8FW5 - chains B and C of the 9 polymer chains in the assembly; structure by electron microscopy, 3.08 A resolution.

== Chain B ==
Protein: GATOR complex protein NPRL2
Organism: Homo sapiens
UniProt: Q8WTW4 (NPRL2_HUMAN); residues 1-380 here = UniProt positions 1-380
Sequence (401 residues; numbered -20 to 380; the number before each row is that of its first residue; numbers below 1 keep their minus sign (Met-20 is residue -20)):
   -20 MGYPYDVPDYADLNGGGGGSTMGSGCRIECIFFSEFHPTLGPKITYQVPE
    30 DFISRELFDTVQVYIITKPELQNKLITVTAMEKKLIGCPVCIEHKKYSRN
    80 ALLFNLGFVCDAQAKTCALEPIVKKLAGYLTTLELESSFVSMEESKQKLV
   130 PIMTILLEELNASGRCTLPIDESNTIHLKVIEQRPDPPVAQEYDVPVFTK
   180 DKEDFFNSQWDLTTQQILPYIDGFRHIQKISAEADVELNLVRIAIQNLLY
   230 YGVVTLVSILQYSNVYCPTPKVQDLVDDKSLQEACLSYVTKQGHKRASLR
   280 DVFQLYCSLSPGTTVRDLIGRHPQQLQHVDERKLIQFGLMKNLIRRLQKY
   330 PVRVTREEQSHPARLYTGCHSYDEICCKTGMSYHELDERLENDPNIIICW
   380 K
Not modelled in the structure: -20 to 5, 331-343
Differences from the reference sequence: expression tag (-20 to 0)
Swiss-Prot annotation at these positions:
  - binding site (GDP): Arg78
  - site: Ser124 (Arginine finger)
  - modified residue: Arg78 (Asymmetric dimethylarginine)
  - cross-link (Glycyl lysine isopeptide (Lys-Gly)): Lys158 (interchain with G-Cter in ubiquitin), Lys357 (interchain with G-Cter in ubiquitin)
  - natural variant: Leu105 (L105P: In FFEVF2), Thr110 (T110S: In FFEVF2; uncertain significance), Pro198 (P198H: In FFEVF2; uncertain significance), Asp214 (D214H: In FFEVF2; uncertain significance)
  - mutagenesis: Pro17 to Pro21 (In RL1 mutant; abolished ability of the GATOR1 complex to inhibit mTORC1 signaling), Gly20 (G20S: Abolished GTPase activating protein activity toward RagA/RRAGA), Arg78 (R78A: Abolished GTPase activating protein activity toward RagA/RRAGA), Ser117 to Met121 (In RL2 mutant; does not affect ability of the GATOR1 complex to inhibit mTORC1 signaling), Lys158 (K158R: Decreased ubiquitination by the GATOR2 complex), Arg279 (R279A: Does not affect the GTPase activating protein activity of the GATOR1 complex), Arg295 (R295A: Does not affect the GTPase activating protein activity of the GATOR1 complex), Arg300 (R300A: Does not affect the GTPase activating protein activity of the GATOR1 complex), Arg311 (R311A: Does not affect the GTPase activating protein activity of the GATOR1 complex), Arg324 (R324A: Does not affect the GTPase activating protein activity of the GATOR1 complex), Lys328 (K328R: Does not affect ubiquitination by the GATOR2 complex), Arg343 (R343A: Does not affect the GTPase activating protein activity of the GATOR1 complex), 2 further mutagenesis entries in UniProt

== Chain C ==
Protein: GATOR complex protein NPRL3
Organism: Homo sapiens
UniProt: Q12980 (NPRL3_HUMAN); residues 1-569 here = UniProt positions 1-569
Sequence (590 residues; row label = number of the first residue in the row; numbers below 1 keep their minus sign (Met-20 is residue -20)):
   -20 MGYPYDVPDYADLNGGGGGSTMRDNTSPISVILVSSGSRGNKLLFRYPFQ
    30 RSQEHPASQTSKPRSRYAASNTGDHADEQDGDSRFSDVILATILATKSEM
    80 CGQKFELKIDNVRFVGHPTLLQHALGQISKTDPSPKREAPTMILFNVVFA
   130 LRANADPSVINCLHNLSRRIATVLQHEERRCQYLTREAKLILALQDEVSA
   180 MADGNEGPQSPFHHILPKCKLARDLKEAYDSLCTSGVVRLHINSWLEVSF
   230 CLPHKIHYAASSLIPPEAIERSLKAIRPYHALLLLSDEKSLLGELPIDCS
   280 PALVRVIKTTSAVKNLQQLAQDADLALLQVFQLAAHLVYWGKAIIIYPLC
   330 ENNVYMLSPNASVCLYSPLAEQFSHQFPSHDLPSVLAKFSLPVSLSEFRN
   380 PLAPAVQETQLIQMVVWMLQRRLLIQLHTYVCLMASPSEEEPRPREDDVP
   430 FTARVGGRSLSTPNALSFGSPTSSDDMTLTSPSMDNSSAELLPSGDSPLN
   480 QRMTENLLASLSEHERAAILSVPAAQNPEDLRMFARLLHYFRGRHHLEEI
   530 MYNENTRRSQLLMLFDKFRSVLVVTTHEDPVIAVFQALLP
Not modelled in the structure: -20 to 5, 29-63, 102-118, 174-191, 226-252, 415-479, 568-569
Differences from the reference sequence: expression tag (-20 to 0)
Swiss-Prot annotation at these positions:
  - modified residue: Ser476 (Phosphoserine)
  - natural variant: Arg92 (R92Q: In FFEVF3; uncertain significance), Glu249 (E249K: In FFEVF3; uncertain significance)

== Interface between chain B and chain C ==
Contacting residue pairs (71):
  Asp38(B) - Lys76(C)  hydrogen bond (backbone-side chain)
  Thr39(B) - Lys76(C)
  Tyr43(B) - Ile72(C)  hydrogen bond (side chain-backbone)
  Tyr43(B) - Ala74(C)
  Tyr43(B) - Phe84(C)
  Tyr43(B) - Leu86(C)  hydrophobic
  Lys47(B) - Thr71(C)
  Glu49(B) - Ile68(C)
  Leu50(B) - Ile72(C)  hydrophobic
  Leu50(B) - Ile88(C)  hydrophobic
  Lys53(B) - Phe64(C)
  Lys53(B) - Ile88(C)
  Lys53(B) - Asp89(C)
  Leu54(B) - Lys87(C)
  Leu54(B) - Ile88(C)  hydrogen bond (backbone-backbone)
  Leu54(B) - Asp89(C)  hydrogen bond (backbone-side chain)
  Ile55(B) - Leu86(C)  hydrophobic
  Ile55(B) - Lys87(C)
  Ile55(B) - Ile88(C)
  Thr56(B) - Leu86(C)
  Thr56(B) - Lys87(C)  hydrogen bond (backbone-backbone)
  Val57(B) - Glu85(C)
  Val57(B) - Leu86(C)  hydrophobic
  Thr58(B) - Glu85(C)  hydrogen bond (backbone-backbone)
  Met60(B) - Gln82(C)
  Glu99(B) - Lys87(C)  salt bridge
  Asp165(B) - Asn133(C)  hydrogen bond
  Pro247(B) - Thr554(C)
  Pro247(B) - Thr555(C)
  Pro247(B) - His556(C)
  Pro249(B) - Arg523(C)
  Pro249(B) - His556(C)
  Pro249(B) - Glu557(C)
  Pro249(B) - Pro559(C)
  Gln252(B) - Cys411(C)  hydrogen bond
  Gln252(B) - Arg521(C)  hydrogen bond (side chain-backbone)
  Gln252(B) - Gly522(C)
  Gln252(B) - Arg523(C)
  Asp253(B) - Arg523(C)  salt bridge
  Val255(B) - Met413(C)  hydrophobic
  Asp256(B) - Arg523(C)  salt bridge
  Arg279(B) - Met413(C)
  Arg279(B) - Ala414(C)
  Arg279(B) - Ser549(C)  hydrogen bond (side chain-backbone)
  Arg279(B) - Val550(C)
  Arg279(B) - Val552(C)
  Phe282(B) - Cys411(C)  hydrophobic
  Phe282(B) - Met413(C)  hydrophobic
  Phe282(B) - Val552(C)  hydrophobic
  Cys286(B) - Val552(C)  hydrophobic
  Cys286(B) - Val553(C)
  Cys286(B) - Thr554(C)
  Pro290(B) - Pro371(C)  hydrophobic
  Arg324(B) - Leu336(C)
  Arg324(B) - Pro338(C)
  Leu326(B) - Met335(C)  hydrophobic
  Gly347(B) - Val342(C)
  Cys348(B) - Cys343(C)  hydrophobic
  Ile376(B) - Ser363(C)
  Ile376(B) - Ala366(C)  hydrophobic
  Ile377(B) - Ala366(C)
  Cys378(B) - Val342(C)  hydrophobic
  Cys378(B) - Pro362(C)
  Cys378(B) - Ala366(C)  hydrophobic
  Trp379(B) - Leu336(C)
  Trp379(B) - Ser369(C)
  Lys380(B) - Leu336(C)
  Lys380(B) - Ser337(C)
  Lys380(B) - Pro338(C)
  Lys380(B) - Ala340(C)  hydrogen bond (side chain-backbone)
  Lys380(B) - Val342(C)
Interface residues without a listed pair, chain B (41 interface residues in all): Val42, Thr248, Gln283, Gly291, Tyr329, Thr346, Ile375
Interface residues without a listed pair, chain C (52 interface residues in all): Thr75, Glu78, Met79, Ser341, Leu344, Tyr345, Lys367, Leu370, Ile404, Arg548, Leu551

== Overview ==
Chain B and chain C form an interface of 41 and 52 residues respectively; the contacts include 11 hydrogen
bonds and 3 salt bridges. Among the polar pairs are Glu99(B)-Lys87(C), Asp253(B)-Arg523(C) and
Asp256(B)-Arg523(C). From UniProt: GDP-binding residue Arg78(B) and 21 mutagenesis sites on chain B.
Chain B is GATOR complex protein NPRL2 and chain C is GATOR complex protein NPRL3, both from Homo sapiens; the
structure, Chimeric HsGATOR1-SpGtr-SpLam complex, was determined by electron microscopy.
